PDB entry 6HDT | X-ray diffraction, 1.54 A resolution | chains A and C

Chain A (and C):
Protein: Short afifavidin
Organism: Afifella pfennigii
Notes: chain C of this document is another copy of the same molecule, construct and numbering; everything in this record applies to it too
Sequence (133 residues; each row starts with the number of its first residue; numbers below 1 keep their minus sign (Met-1 is residue -1)):
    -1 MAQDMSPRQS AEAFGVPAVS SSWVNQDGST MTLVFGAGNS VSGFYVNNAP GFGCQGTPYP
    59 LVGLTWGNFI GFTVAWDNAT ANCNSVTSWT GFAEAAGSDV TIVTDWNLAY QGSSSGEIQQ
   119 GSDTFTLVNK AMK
Unresolved in the structure: -1 to 0, 128-131 (chain C: -1 to 2, 128-131)
Disulfides: Cys52-Cys81
Residues lining bound ligands: biotin (BTN): Asn23, Ser27, Tyr43, Asn45, Ala47, Phe50, Gly51, Cys52, Trp74, Cys81, Ser83, Thr85, Trp87, Trp104, Leu106, Asp121

How chain A and chain C interact:
Contacting residue pairs (70):
  Asn37(A) with Asp75(C)
  Val60(A) with Gly61(C); Leu62(C), hydrophobic
  Gly61(A) with Val60(C)
  Leu62(A) with Pro58(C); Val60(C), hydrophobic; Thr71(C); Val72(C), hydrophobic; Ala73(C)
  Thr63(A) with Ala73(C)
  Trp64(A) with Asp75(C); Asn80(C), hydrogen bond; Asn82(C); Val84(C)
  Phe67(A) with Asn82(C); Val84(C), hydrophobic; Ala107(C); Tyr108(C); Gln109(C)
  Ile68(A) with Val84(C)
  Gly69(A) with Thr71(C); Val84(C); Ser86(C)
  Phe70(A) with Thr71(C); Ser86(C)
  Thr71(A) with Leu62(C); Gly69(C); Phe70(C)
  Ala73(A) with Leu62(C)
  Asp75(A) with Trp64(C)
  Asn80(A) with Trp64(C)
  Asn82(A) with Trp64(C), hydrogen bond; Phe67(C)
  Val84(A) with Trp64(C); Phe67(C), hydrophobic; Ile68(C); Gly69(C); Thr88(C)
  Ser86(A) with Gly69(C); Phe70(C); Ser86(C); Trp87(C), hydrogen bond (side chain-backbone); Thr88(C), hydrogen bond
  Trp87(A) with Ser86(C), hydrogen bond (backbone-side chain)
  Thr88(A) with Val84(C); Ser86(C), hydrogen bond; Asn105(C); Ala107(C); Ile116(C)
  Gly89(A) with Ala107(C)
  Phe90(A) with Gly114(C); Glu115(C)
  Val101(A) with Ile116(C)
  Asp103(A) with Asn105(C); Ile116(C)
  Trp104(A) with Asn105(C)
  Asn105(A) with Thr88(C); Asp103(C); Asn105(C)
  Ala107(A) with Phe67(C), hydrophobic; Thr88(C); Gly89(C)
  Tyr108(A) with Phe67(C)
  Gln109(A) with Phe67(C)
  Gly114(A) with Phe90(C)
  Ile116(A) with Thr88(C); Gly89(C); Phe90(C), hydrophobic; Val101(C); Asp103(C)
Interface residues without a listed pair, chain A (37 interface residues in all): Pro58, Val72, Ser83, Thr102, Leu106, Ser113, Glu115
Interface residues without a listed pair, chain C (37 interface residues in all): Leu59, Thr63, Asn66, Ser83, Thr85, Thr102, Trp104

Overview:
Chain A and chain C each contribute 37 residues to their interface; the contacts include 6 hydrogen bonds.
Polar contacts include Trp64(A)-Asn80(C), Asn82(A)-Trp64(C) and Ser86(A)-Trp87(C). Ligands of chain A: biotin.
Chain A and chain C are both Short afifavidin (Afifella pfennigii); the structure, crystal structure of short
afifavidin - biotin complex, was determined by X-ray diffraction, deposited together with 6HDS and 6HDV.
